9J6Z - chains 6 and A of the 7 polymer chains in the assembly; structure by electron microscopy, 3.02 A resolution.

Chain 6:
Molecule: Capsid protein
Organism: Adeno-associated virus - 8
UniProtKB: Q8JQF8 (Q8JQF8_9VIRU); residue numbers follow UniProt; this construct covers 1-738
Amino-acid sequence (738 residues; numbered 1 to 738; the number before each row is that of its first residue):
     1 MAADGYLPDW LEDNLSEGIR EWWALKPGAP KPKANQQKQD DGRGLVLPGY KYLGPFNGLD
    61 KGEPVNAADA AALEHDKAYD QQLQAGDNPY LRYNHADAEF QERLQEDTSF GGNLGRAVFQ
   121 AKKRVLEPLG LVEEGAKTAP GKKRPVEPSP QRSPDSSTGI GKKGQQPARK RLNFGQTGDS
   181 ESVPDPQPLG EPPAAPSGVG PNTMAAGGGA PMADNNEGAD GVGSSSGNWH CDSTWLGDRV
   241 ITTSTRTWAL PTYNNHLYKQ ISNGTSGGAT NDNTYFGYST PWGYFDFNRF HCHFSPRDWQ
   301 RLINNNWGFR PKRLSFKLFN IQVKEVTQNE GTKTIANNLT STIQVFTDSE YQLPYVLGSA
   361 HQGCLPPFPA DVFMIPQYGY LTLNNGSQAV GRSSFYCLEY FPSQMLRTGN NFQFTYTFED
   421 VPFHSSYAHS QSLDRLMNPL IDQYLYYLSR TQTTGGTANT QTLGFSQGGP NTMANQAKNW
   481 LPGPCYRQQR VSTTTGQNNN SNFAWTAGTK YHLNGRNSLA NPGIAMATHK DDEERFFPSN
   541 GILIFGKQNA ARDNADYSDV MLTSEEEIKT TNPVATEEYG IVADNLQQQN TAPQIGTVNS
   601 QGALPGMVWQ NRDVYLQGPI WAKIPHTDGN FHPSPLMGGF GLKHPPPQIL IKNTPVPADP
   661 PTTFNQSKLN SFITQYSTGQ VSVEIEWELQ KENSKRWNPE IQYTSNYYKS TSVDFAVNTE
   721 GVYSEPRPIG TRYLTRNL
Not modelled in the structure: 1-228, 250-274, 319-345, 383-393, 404-412, 454-460, 513-516, 586-592, 651-679

Chain A:
Molecule: Carboxypeptidase D
Organism: Homo sapiens
Notes: EC 3.4.17.22
UniProtKB: O75976 (CBPD_HUMAN); residues 32-493 here = UniProt positions 32-493
Amino-acid sequence (470 residues; each row starts with the number of its first residue):
    32 AHIKKAEATT TTTSAGAEAA EGQFDRYYHE EELESALREA AAAGLPGLAR LFSIGRSVEG
    92 RPLWVLRLTA GLGSLIPEGD AGPDAAGPDA AGPLLPGRPQ VKLVGNMHGD ETVSRQVLIY
   152 LARELAAGYR RGDPRLVRLL NTTDVYLLPS LNPDGFERAR EGDCGFGDGG PSGASGRDNS
   212 RGRDLNRSFP DQFSTGEPPA LDEVPEVRAL IEWIRRNKFV LSGNLHGGSV VASYPFDDSP
   272 EHKATGIYSK TSDDEVFKYL AKAYASNHPI MKTGEPHCPG DEDETFKDGI TNGAHWYDVE
   332 GGMQDYNYVW ANCFEITLEL SCCKYPPASQ LRQEWENNRE SLITLIEKVH IGVKGFVKDS
   392 ITGSGLENAT ISVAGINHNI TTGRFGDFYR LLVPGTYNLT VVLTGYMPLT VTNVVVKEGP
   452 ATEVDFSLRP TVTSVIPDTT EAVSTASTVA IPNILSGTSS SYHHHHHHHH
Not modelled in the structure: 32-54, 103-120, 198-204, 225-230, 392-398, 405-406, 460-501
Disulfides: Cys195-Cys354, Cys309-Cys353
Differences from the reference sequence: expression tag (494-501)
Curated features (UniProtKB/Swiss-Prot):
  - motif: Arg162 to Asp164 (Cell attachment site)
  - active site: Glu350 (Proton donor/acceptor)
  - binding site (Zn(2+)): His139, Glu142, His257
  - modified residue: Tyr265 (Phosphotyrosine), Ser270 (Phosphoserine)
  - glycosylation (N-linked (GlcNAc...) asparagine): Asn172, Asn217, Asn399, Asn410, Asn429

How chain 6 and chain A interact:
Residue-residue contacts (11; chain 6 residue first):
  Thr494(6) with His60(A); Ala190(A)
  Gly496(6) with His60(A); Glu63(A)
  Gln497(6) with His60(A); Glu188(A), hydrogen bond
  Asp532(6) with Arg189(A), salt bridge; Ser211(A)
  Arg535(6) with Arg92(A); Glu188(A), hydrogen bond (side chain-backbone); Arg189(A)
Other interface residues (no listed pair), chain 6 (6 interface residues in all): Glu533
Other interface residues (no listed pair), chain A (8 interface residues in all): Glu90

In short:
6 residues of chain 6 face 8 of chain A across their interface, with 2 hydrogen bonds and 1 salt bridge. Among
the polar pairs are Asp532(6)-Arg189(A), Gln497(6)-Glu188(A) and Arg535(6)-Glu188(A). UniProt lists
active-site residue Glu350(A) and 3 Zn2+-binding residues on chain A.
Chain 6 is Capsid protein (Adeno-associated virus - 8) and chain A is Carboxypeptidase D (Homo sapiens); the
structure, Structure of AAV8 in complex with its receptor, was determined by electron microscopy (same
publication as 9J7K and 9J7L).
